PDB entry 3FKI | X-ray diffraction, 3.88 A resolution | chains A and I of the 12 polymer chains in the assembly

Chain A:
Molecule: DNA-directed RNA polymerase II subunit RPB1
Organism: Saccharomyces cerevisiae
Notes: EC 2.7.7.6
UniProt: P04050 (RPB1_YEAST); residue numbers follow UniProt; this construct covers 1-1733
Amino-acid sequence (1733 residues; row label = number of the first residue in the row):
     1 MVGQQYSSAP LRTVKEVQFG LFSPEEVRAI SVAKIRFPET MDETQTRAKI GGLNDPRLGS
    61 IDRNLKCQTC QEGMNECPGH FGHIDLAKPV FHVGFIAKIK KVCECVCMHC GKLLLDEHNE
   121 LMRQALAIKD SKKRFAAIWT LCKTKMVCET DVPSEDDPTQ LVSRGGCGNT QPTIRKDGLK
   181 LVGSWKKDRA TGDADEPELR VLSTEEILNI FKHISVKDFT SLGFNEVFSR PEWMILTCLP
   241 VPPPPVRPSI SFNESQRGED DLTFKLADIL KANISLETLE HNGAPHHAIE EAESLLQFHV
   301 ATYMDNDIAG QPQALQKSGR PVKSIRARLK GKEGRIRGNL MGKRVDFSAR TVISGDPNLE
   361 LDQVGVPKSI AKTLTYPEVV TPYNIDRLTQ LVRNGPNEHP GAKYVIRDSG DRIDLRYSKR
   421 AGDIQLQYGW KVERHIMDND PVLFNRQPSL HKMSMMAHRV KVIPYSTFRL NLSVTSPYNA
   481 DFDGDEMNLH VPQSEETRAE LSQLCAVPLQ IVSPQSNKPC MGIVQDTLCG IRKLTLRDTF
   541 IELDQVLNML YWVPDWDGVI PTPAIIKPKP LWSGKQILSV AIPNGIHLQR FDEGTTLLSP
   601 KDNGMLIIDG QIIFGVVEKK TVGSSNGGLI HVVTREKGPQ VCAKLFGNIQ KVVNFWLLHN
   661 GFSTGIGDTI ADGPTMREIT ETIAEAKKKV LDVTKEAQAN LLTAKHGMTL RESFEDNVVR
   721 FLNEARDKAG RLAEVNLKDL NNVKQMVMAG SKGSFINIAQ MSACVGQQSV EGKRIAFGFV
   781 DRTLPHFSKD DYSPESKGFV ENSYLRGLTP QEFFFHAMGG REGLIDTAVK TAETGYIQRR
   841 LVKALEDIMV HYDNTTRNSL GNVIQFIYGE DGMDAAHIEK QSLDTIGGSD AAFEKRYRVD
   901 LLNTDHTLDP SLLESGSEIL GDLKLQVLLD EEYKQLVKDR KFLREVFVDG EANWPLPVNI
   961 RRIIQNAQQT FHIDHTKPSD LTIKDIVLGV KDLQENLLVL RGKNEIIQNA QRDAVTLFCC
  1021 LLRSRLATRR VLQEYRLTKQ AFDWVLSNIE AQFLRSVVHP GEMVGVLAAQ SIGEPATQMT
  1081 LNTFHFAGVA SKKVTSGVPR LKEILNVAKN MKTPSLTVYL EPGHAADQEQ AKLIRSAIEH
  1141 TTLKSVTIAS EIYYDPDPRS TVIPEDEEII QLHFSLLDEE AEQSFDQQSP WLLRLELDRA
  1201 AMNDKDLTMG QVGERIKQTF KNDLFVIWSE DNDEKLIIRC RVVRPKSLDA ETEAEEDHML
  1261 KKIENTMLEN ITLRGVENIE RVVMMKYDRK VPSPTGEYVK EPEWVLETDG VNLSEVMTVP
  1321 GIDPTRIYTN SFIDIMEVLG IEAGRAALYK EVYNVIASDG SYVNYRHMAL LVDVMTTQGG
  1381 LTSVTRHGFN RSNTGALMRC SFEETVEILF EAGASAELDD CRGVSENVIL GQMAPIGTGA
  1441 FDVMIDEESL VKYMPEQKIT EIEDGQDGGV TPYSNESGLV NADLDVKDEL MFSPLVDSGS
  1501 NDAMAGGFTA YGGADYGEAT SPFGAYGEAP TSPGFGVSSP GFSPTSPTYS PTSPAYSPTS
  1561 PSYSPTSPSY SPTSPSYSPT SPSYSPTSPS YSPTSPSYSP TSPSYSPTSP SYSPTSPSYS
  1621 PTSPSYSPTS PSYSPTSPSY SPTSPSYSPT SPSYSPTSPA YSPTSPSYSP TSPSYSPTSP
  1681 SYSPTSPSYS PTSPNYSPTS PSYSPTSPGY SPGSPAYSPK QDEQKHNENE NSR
Not modelled in the structure: 1, 1082-1090, 1176-1184, 1246-1253, 1455-1733
UniProt features mapped onto this chain:
  - region: P248 to D260 (Lid loop), N306 to K323 (Rudder loop), P810 to E822 (Bridging helix)
  - binding site (Zn(2+)): C67, C70, C77, H80, C107, C110, C148, C167
  - binding site (Mg(2+)): D481, D483, D485
  - modified residue: T1471 (Phosphothreonine)
  - cross-link (Glycyl lysine isopeptide (Lys-Gly)): K695 (interchain with G-Cter in ubiquitin), K1246 (interchain with G-Cter in ubiquitin), K1350 (interchain with G-Cter in ubiquitin)
Bound ions: Zn2+ site 1: C67, C70, C77; Zn2+ site 2: C110, C148
Small-molecule neighbours: Mg2+ (MG): D481, D483, D485

Chain I:
Molecule: DNA-directed RNA polymerase II subunit RPB9
Organism: Saccharomyces cerevisiae
UniProt: P27999 (RPB9_YEAST); numbering as in UniProt (aligned over 1-122)
Amino-acid sequence (122 residues; row label = number of the first residue in the row):
     1 MTTFRFCRDC NNMLYPREDK ENNRLLFECR TCSYVEEAGS PLVYRHELIT NIGETAGVVQ
    61 DIGSDPTLPR SDRECPKCHS RENVFFQSQQ RRKDTSMVLF FVCLSCSHIF TSDQKNKRTQ
   121 FS
Not modelled in the structure: 1, 121-122
UniProt features mapped onto this chain:
  - zinc finger: C7 to C32 (C4-type), S71 to T111 (TFIIS-type)
  - binding site (Zn(2+)): C7, C10, C29, C32, C75, C78, C103, C106
  - modified residue: S40 (Phosphoserine)
Bound ions: Zn2+ site 1: C29, C32; Zn2+ site 2 near C78 (its only coordinating residue here)

How chain A and chain I interact:
Pairs across the interface (60; chain A residue first):
  K695(A) - R73(I)
  A697(A) - M97(I)  hydrophobic
  Q698(A) - M97(I)
  Q698(A) - V98(I)
  Q698(A) - L99(I)
  Q698(A) - S112(I)  hydrogen bond (backbone-side chain)
  A699(A) - S112(I)
  A699(A) - Q114(I)
  N700(A) - S96(I)
  N700(A) - V98(I)
  N700(A) - D113(I)
  N700(A) - K115(I)
  L701(A) - K115(I)
  T709(A) - K93(I)
  T709(A) - D94(I)
  L710(A) - M97(I)
  R711(A) - Q87(I)
  R711(A) - T95(I)  hydrogen bond
  R711(A) - M97(I)
  F714(A) - M97(I)  hydrophobic
  D781(A) - R91(I)  salt bridge
  R782(A) - T67(I)
  S788(A) - T67(I)
  K789(A) - T67(I)  hydrogen bond (backbone-backbone)
  K789(A) - P69(I)
  D790(A) - F86(I)
  D790(A) - Q87(I)  hydrogen bond (side chain-backbone)
  Y792(A) - Q87(I)
  K1144(A) - L48(I)
  T1147(A) - L48(I)
  T1147(A) - I49(I)
  I1148(A) - E47(I)
  I1148(A) - L48(I)  hydrogen bond (backbone-backbone)
  I1148(A) - I49(I)  hydrogen bond (backbone-backbone)
  A1149(A) - R45(I)
  A1149(A) - E47(I)
  S1150(A) - R45(I)
  S1150(A) - H46(I)  hydrogen bond (backbone-backbone)
  E1151(A) - L42(I)
  E1151(A) - Y44(I)
  E1151(A) - R45(I)  salt bridge
  I1152(A) - L42(I)
  I1152(A) - V43(I)  hydrogen bond (backbone-backbone)
  I1152(A) - Y44(I)  hydrogen bond (backbone-backbone)
  Y1153(A) - P41(I)
  Y1153(A) - L42(I)
  Y1154(A) - E18(I)
  Y1154(A) - N23(I)
  Y1154(A) - R24(I)
  Y1154(A) - L25(I)
  Y1154(A) - P41(I)  hydrogen bond (backbone-backbone)
  P1156(A) - N23(I)
  V1162(A) - P41(I)  hydrophobic
  W1191(A) - L25(I)  hydrophobic
  W1191(A) - V43(I)  hydrophobic
  E1196(A) - R45(I)  salt bridge
  K1261(A) - Y44(I)
  E1264(A) - Y44(I)
  E1264(A) - H46(I)  salt bridge
  N1265(A) - H46(I)
Also at the interface, not in a pair above, chain A (35 interface residues in all): P1190, D1257, L1268
Also at the interface, not in a pair above, chain I (36 interface residues in all): P16, D19, D65, L68, S88, R92

In short:
35 residues of chain A and 36 residues of chain I are in contact; the contacts include 10 hydrogen bonds and 4
salt bridges. Polar contacts include D781(A)-R91(I), E1151(A)-R45(I) and E1196(A)-R45(I). Chain A binds Mg2+.
Here chain A is DNA-directed RNA polymerase II subunit RPB1 and chain I is DNA-directed RNA polymerase II
subunit RPB9, both from Saccharomyces cerevisiae. Entry 3FKI (12-Subunit RNA Polymerase II Refined with Zn-SAD
data) was determined by X-ray diffraction.
